Entry 6Z1M (X-ray diffraction, 2.45 A resolution); this record covers chain A.

Chain A:
Protein: Ancestral reconstructed glycosidase
Source organism: synthetic construct
Chain sequence (459 residues; each row starts with the number of its first residue):
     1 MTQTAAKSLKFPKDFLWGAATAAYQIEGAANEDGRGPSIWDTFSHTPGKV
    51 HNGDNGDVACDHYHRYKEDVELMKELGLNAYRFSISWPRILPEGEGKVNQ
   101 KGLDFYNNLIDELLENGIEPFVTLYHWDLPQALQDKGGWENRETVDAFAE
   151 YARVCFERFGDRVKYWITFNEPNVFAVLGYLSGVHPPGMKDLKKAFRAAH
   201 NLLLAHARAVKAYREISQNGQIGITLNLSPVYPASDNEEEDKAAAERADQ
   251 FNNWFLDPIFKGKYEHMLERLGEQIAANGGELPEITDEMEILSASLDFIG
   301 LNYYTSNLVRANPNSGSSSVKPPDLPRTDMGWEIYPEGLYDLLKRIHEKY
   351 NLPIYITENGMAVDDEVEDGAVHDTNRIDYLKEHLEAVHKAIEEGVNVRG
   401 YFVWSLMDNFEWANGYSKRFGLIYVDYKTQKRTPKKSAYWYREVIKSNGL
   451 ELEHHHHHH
Disordered / not traced: 1-8, 309-327, 451-459
Ion coordination: heme Fe near Tyr264 (its only coordinating residue here)
Residues lining bound ligands: heme (HEM): Pro172, Asn173, Ala199, Leu202, Leu203, His206, Ile224, Leu226, Leu228, Pro230, Phe251, Asn252, Phe255, Leu256, Lys261, Tyr264, Leu292, Ser295, Leu296, Ile299, Arg345, Ile346, Lys349, Tyr350
From the paper describing this entry:
  - binding site for heme: Lys261
  - catalytic residues: Glu171
  - conformationally variable residues (order/disorder transition): Ser319 to Arg327 (from molecular simulation)

Summary:
Bound to chain A: heme. The paper reports the catalytic residue Glu171; a binding site for heme at Lys261.
Chain A is Ancestral reconstructed glycosidase (synthetic construct); the structure, Structure of an Ancestral
glycosidase (family 1) bound to heme, was determined by X-ray diffraction (same publication as 6Z1H).
